Entry 1QS2 (X-ray diffraction, 2.70 A resolution); this record covers chain A.

[Chain A]
Protein: ADP-ribosyltransferase
Organism: Bacillus cereus
Notes: EC 2.4.2.30; fragment: mature vip2; engineered mutation(s): WILD TYPE
Amino-acid sequence (401 residues; numbered 62 to 462; the number before each row is that of its first residue):
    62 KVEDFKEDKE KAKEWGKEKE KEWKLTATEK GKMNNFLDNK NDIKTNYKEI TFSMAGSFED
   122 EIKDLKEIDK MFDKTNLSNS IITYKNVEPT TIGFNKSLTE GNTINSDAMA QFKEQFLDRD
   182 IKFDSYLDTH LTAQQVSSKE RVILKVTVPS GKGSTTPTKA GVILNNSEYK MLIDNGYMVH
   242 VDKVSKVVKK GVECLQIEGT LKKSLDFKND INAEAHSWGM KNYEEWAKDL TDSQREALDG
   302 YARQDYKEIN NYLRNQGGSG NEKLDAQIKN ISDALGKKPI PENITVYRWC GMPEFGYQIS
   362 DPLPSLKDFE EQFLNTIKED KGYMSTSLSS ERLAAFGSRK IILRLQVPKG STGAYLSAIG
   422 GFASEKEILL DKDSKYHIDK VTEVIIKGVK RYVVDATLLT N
Residues lining bound ligands: NAD (nicotinamide-adenine-dinucleotide): Tyr307, Arg315, Tyr348, Arg349, Trp350, Pro354, Glu355, Lys379, Glu380, Asp381, Ser386, Thr387, Ser388, Phe397, Arg400, Ser425, Glu428

[In short]
Bound to chain A: NAD.
Chain A is ADP-ribosyltransferase (Bacillus cereus); the structure, Crystal structure of VIP2 with NAD, was
determined by X-ray diffraction (same publication as 1QS1).
